PDB entry 2NL9 | X-ray diffraction, 1.55 A resolution | chains A and B

# Chain A
Protein: FUSION PROTEIN CONSISTING OF Induced myeloid leukemia cell differentiation protein Mcl-1 homolog
Source organism: Mus musculus
Notes: fragment: residues 171-208 and residues 209-327
Reference sequence: chimeric construct of P97287, Q07820: residues 171-208 from P97287 (MCL1_MOUSE) positions 152-189 (UniProt number = residue number - 19); residues 209-327 from Q07820 positions 209-327 (same numbers)
Sequence (157 residues; numbered 171 to 327; the number before each row is that of its first residue):
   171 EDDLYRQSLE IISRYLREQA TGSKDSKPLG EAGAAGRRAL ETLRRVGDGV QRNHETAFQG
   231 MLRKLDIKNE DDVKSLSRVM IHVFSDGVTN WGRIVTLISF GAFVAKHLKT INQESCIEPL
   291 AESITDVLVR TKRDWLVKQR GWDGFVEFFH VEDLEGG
Unresolved in the structure: 171, 194-202, 323-327
Modified / non-standard residues: Mse231 (selenomethionine; parent Met); Mse250 (selenomethionine; parent Met)
Ion coordination: Zn2+ site 1: H224, D313, E317 (shared with E68(B) of chain B); Zn2+ site 2: E240, D241, E292; Zn2+ site 3: H252, D304; Zn2+ site 4 near C286 (its only coordinating residue here); Zn2+ site 5: H320, E322 (shared with E61(B) of chain B)
From the paper describing this entry:
  - conformationally variable residues: N223, D256

# Chain B
Protein: Bcl-2-like protein 11
Source organism: Homo sapiens
Reference sequence: O43521 (BIM_HUMAN); residues 51-76 here correspond to UniProt positions 141-166 (UniProt number = residue number + 90)
Sequence (26 residues; numbered 51 to 76; the number before each row is that of its first residue):
    51 DMRPEIWIAQ ELRRIGDEFN AYYARR
Unresolved in the structure: 51-52, 76
Ion coordination: Zn2+ site 1: E61 (shared with H320(A), E322(A) of chain A); Zn2+ site 2: E68 (shared with H224(A), D313(A), E317(A) of chain A)

# Interface between chain A and chain B
Pairs across the interface - 47 pairs, chain A then chain B:
  V216(A) - F69(B)
  V216(A) - Y73(B)
  V220(A) - I65(B)  hydrophobic
  V220(A) - F69(B)  hydrophobic
  H224(A) - I65(B)
  H224(A) - E68(B)  salt bridge
  A227(A) - I65(B)  hydrophobic
  Mse231(A) - W57(B)  hydrophobic
  Mse231(A) - I58(B)
  Mse231(A) - E61(B)
  Mse231(A) - L62(B)  hydrophobic
  K234(A) - W57(B)
  K234(A) - I58(B)
  L235(A) - I58(B)
  S245(A) - E55(B)  hydrogen bond
  R248(A) - E55(B)  salt bridge
  V249(A) - E55(B)
  V249(A) - I58(B)  hydrophobic
  V249(A) - A59(B)
  V249(A) - L62(B)  hydrophobic
  H252(A) - I56(B)
  H252(A) - A59(B)
  H252(A) - R63(B)  hydrogen bond (backbone-side chain)
  V253(A) - A59(B)
  V253(A) - L62(B)  hydrophobic
  V253(A) - R63(B)  hydrogen bond (backbone-side chain)
  S255(A) - R63(B)
  D256(A) - R63(B)  salt bridge
  N260(A) - D67(B)  hydrogen bond
  N260(A) - N70(B)
  W261(A) - N70(B)  hydrogen bond (backbone-side chain)
  G262(A) - G66(B)
  G262(A) - N70(B)  hydrogen bond (backbone-side chain)
  R263(A) - R63(B)
  R263(A) - G66(B)
  R263(A) - D67(B)  salt bridge
  V265(A) - F69(B)  hydrophobic
  T266(A) - L62(B)
  T266(A) - I65(B)
  T266(A) - G66(B)
  L267(A) - L62(B)  hydrophobic
  F270(A) - L62(B)  hydrophobic
  F318(A) - N70(B)
  F318(A) - Y73(B)  hydrophobic
  F318(A) - A74(B)
  F319(A) - F69(B)  hydrophobic
  F319(A) - Y73(B)  hydrophobic
Interface residues without a listed pair, chain A (30 interface residues in all): R215, G219, F228, G230, V258, V321
Interface residues without a listed pair, chain B (17 interface residues in all): P54
Interface features reported in the paper:
  - pairs named by the authors: Mse231(A)-I58(B), Mse231(A)-L62(B), R263(A)-D67(B) (hydrogen bond)
  - interface residues, chain B: I58(B), L62(B), I65(B), F69(B)

# Summary
The interface between chain A and chain B involves 30 residues on one side and 17 on the other; the contacts
include 6 hydrogen bonds and 4 salt bridges. Among the polar pairs are H224(A)-E68(B), R248(A)-E55(B) and
D256(A)-R63(B). The authors report contacts between Mse231(A) and I58(B) and Mse231(A) and L62(B); a hydrogen
bond between R263(A) and D67(B). The paper reports interface residues I58(B), L62(B) and I65(B) among others;
conformational variability at N223(A) and D256(A).
Here chain A is FUSION PROTEIN CONSISTING OF Induced myeloid leukemia cell differentiation protein Mcl-1
homolog (Mus musculus) and chain B is Bcl-2-like protein 11 (Homo sapiens). Entry 2NL9 (Crystal structure of
the Mcl-1:Bim BH3 complex) was determined by X-ray diffraction, deposited together with 2NLA.
